8GHF - chains B and D of the 4 polymer chains in the assembly; structure by electron microscopy, 2.70 A resolution.

# Chain B (and D)
Molecule: Calcium-activated potassium channel subunit alpha-1
Organism: Homo sapiens
Notes: chain D of this document is another copy of the same molecule, construct and numbering; everything in this record applies to it too
UniProtKB: Q12791 (KCMA1_HUMAN), isoform Q12791-5; residues 2-1056 here correspond to UniProt positions 67-1121 (UniProt number = residue number + 65)
Amino-acid sequence (1090 residues; each row starts with the number of its first residue; note: 344 numbers in that range are skipped by the numbering (no residue carries them; nothing is unmodelled there); numbers below 1 keep their minus sign (Met-15 is residue -15); X marks 18 residues of unknown identity (built as UNK)):
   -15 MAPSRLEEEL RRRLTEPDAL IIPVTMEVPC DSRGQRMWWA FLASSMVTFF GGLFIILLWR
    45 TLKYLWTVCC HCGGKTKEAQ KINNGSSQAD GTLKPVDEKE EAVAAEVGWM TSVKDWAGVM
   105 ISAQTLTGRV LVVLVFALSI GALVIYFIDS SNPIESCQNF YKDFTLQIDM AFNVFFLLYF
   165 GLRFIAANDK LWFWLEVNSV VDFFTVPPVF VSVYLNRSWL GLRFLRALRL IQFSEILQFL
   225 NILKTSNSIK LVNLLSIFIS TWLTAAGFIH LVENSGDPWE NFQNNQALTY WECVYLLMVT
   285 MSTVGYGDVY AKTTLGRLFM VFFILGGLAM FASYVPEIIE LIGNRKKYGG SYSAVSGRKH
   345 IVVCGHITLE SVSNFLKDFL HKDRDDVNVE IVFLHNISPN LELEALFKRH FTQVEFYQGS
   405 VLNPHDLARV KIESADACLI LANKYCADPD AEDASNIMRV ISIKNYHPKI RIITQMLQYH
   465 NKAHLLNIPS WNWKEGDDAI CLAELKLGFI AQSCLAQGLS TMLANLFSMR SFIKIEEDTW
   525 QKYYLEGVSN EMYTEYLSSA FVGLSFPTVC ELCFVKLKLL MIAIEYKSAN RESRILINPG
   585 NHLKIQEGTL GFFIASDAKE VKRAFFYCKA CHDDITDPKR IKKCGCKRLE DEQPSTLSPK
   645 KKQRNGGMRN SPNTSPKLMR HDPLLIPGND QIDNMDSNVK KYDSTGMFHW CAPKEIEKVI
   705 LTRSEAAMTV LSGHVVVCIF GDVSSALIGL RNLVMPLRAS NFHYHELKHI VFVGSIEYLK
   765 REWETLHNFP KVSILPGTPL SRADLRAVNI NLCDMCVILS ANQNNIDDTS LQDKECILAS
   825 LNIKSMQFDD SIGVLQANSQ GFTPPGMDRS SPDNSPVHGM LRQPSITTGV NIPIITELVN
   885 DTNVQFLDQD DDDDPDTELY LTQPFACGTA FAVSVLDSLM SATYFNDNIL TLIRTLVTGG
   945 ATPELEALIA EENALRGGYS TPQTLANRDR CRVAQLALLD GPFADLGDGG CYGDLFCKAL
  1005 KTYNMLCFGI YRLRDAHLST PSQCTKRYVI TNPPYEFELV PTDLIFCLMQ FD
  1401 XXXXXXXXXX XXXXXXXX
Disordered / not traced: -15 to 18, 54-87, 571-576, 614-682, 834-870
Differences from the reference sequence: expression tag (-15 to 1)
Ion coordination: Ca2+ site 1: Asp367, Arg514, Ser533, Glu535, Ser600; Mg2+ near Glu399 (its only coordinating residue here); Ca2+ site 2: Asn449 (shared with 4 residues of chain A); Na+: Asn509, Ser512, Val532, Asn534; Ca2+ site 3: Gln889, Asp892, Asp895, Asp897 (shared with Asn449(D) of chain D)
UniProt features mapped onto this chain:
  - region: Leu491 to Phe511 (Segment S7), Leu548 to Ile568 (Segment S8), Cys612 to His616 (Heme-binding motif)
  - motif: Thr287 to Tyr290 (Selectivity for potassium)
  - binding site (Mg(2+)): Glu374, Gln397, Glu399
  - lipidation (S-palmitoyl cysteine): Cys53, Cys54, Cys56

# Chain B / chain D interface
Contacting residue pairs (66):
  Glu276(B) with Arg301(D)
  Tyr279(B) with Arg301(D)
  Met282(B) with Val305(D), hydrophobic; Ile308(D), hydrophobic
  Ser286(B) with Thr287(D); Ile308(D); Leu312(D)
  Thr287(B) with Thr287(D)
  Val288(B) with Val288(D); Gly289(D)
  Gly289(B) with Gly289(D)
  Tyr290(B) with Leu280(D); Thr284(D), hydrogen bond; Gly291(D)
  Asp292(B) with Tyr294(D)
  Ile323(B) with Ala313(D), hydrophobic
  Val339(B) with Thr95(D)
  Ser340(B) with Val91(D)
  Gly341(B) with Ala88(D); Ala89(D); Glu90(D); Val91(D)
  Arg342(B) with Asp99(D), salt bridge
  Leu385(B) with Ser230(D); Ile233(D), hydrophobic; Lys234(D)
  Glu386(B) with Lys228(D); Ser230(D)
  Lys392(B) with Glu219(D); Gln222(D); Phe223(D)
  Arg393(B) with Gln108(D); Gln222(D); Asn225(D); Lys228(D)
  Phe395(B) with Gly102(D); Ser106(D); Gln108(D)
  Thr396(B) with Gly102(D); Val103(D)
  Leu784(B) with His468(D)
  Arg786(B) with Asn471(D), hydrogen bond; Glu955(D)
  Ala787(B) with Glu955(D)
  Arg790(B) with Glu955(D), salt bridge
  Leu815(B) with Ala435(D); Ala438(D); Ser439(D)
  Lys818(B) with Ala438(D)
  Leu822(B) with Ile441(D), hydrophobic; Ile445(D), hydrophobic
  Leu825(B) with Ile445(D), hydrophobic; Pro473(D)
  Asn826(B) with Asn471(D)
  Ser829(B) with Asn471(D), hydrogen bond (side chain-backbone); Pro473(D)
  Gln889(B) with Asn449(D)
  Phe890(B) with Met442(D), hydrophobic; Ser446(D); Asn449(D)
  Asp892(B) with Asn449(D)
  Gln893(B) with Lys448(D); Pro452(D); Ser474(D), hydrogen bond
  Asp897(B) with Asn449(D), hydrogen bond
  Pro899(B) with Pro408(D), hydrophobic
Other interface residues (no listed pair), chain B (48 interface residues in all): Trp246, Val283, Phe315, Val319, Arg329, Ser337, Ala389, Gln397, Glu399, Ser814, Ile821, Asp900
Other interface residues (no listed pair), chain D (59 interface residues in all): Ile105, Asn172, Trp176, Leu227, Thr229, Tyr290, Val293, Met304, Leu309, Leu406, His409, Ile472, Ala954

# In short
Chain B and chain D form an interface of 48 and 59 residues respectively, with 5 hydrogen bonds and 2 salt
bridges. Polar contacts include Arg342(B)-Asp99(D), Arg790(B)-Glu955(D) and Tyr290(B)-Thr284(D). UniProt lists
3 Mg2+-binding residues on chain B.
Chain B and chain D are both Calcium-activated potassium channel subunit alpha-1 (Homo sapiens); the
structure, cryo-EM structure of hSlo1 in plasma membrane vesicles, was determined by electron microscopy (same
publication as 8GH9 and 8GHG).
